Entry 2X5U (X-ray diffraction, 3.00 A resolution); this record covers chains C and M of the 4 polymer chains in the assembly.

Chain C:
Molecule: Photosynthetic reaction center cytochrome C subunit
From: Blastochloris viridis
Reference sequence: P07173 (CYCR_RHOVI); residues 1-336 here correspond to UniProt positions 21-356 (UniProt number = residue number + 20)
Sequence (336 residues; numbered 1 to 336; the number before each row is that of its first residue):
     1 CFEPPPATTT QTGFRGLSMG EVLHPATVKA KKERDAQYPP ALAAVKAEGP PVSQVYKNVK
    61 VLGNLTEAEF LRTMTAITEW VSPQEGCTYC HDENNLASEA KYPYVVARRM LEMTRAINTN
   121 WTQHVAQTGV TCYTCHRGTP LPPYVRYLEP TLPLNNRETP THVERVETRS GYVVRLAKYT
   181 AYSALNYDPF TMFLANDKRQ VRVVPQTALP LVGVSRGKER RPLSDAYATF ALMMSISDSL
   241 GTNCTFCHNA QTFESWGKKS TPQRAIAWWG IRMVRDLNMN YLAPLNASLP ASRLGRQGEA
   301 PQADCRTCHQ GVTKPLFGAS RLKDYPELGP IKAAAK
Unresolved in the structure: 333-336
UniProt features mapped onto this chain:
  - binding site (heme): Met74, Cys87, Cys90, His91, Met110, His124, Cys132, Cys135, His136, Met233, Cys244, Cys247, His248, Cys305, Cys308, His309
  - site: Cys1 (Not N-palmitoylated)
  - lipidation: Cys1 (S-diacylglycerol cysteine)
Covalent attachments: heme c (HEC) linked to Cys87, Cys90, Cys132, Cys135, Cys244, Cys247, Cys305, Cys308
Ion coordination: heme c Fe (4 sites), coordinated by Met74, His91, Met110, His124, His136, Met233, His248, His309
Ligand contacts:
  - heme c (HEC), molecule 1: Tyr56, Lys57, Asn58, Val59, Lys60, Val61, Leu62, Phe70, Leu71, Met74, Thr75, Ile77, Thr78, Val81, Ser82, Gly86, His91, Leu96, Ala97, Pro103, Tyr104, Ala107, Arg108, Leu111
  - heme c (HEC), molecule 2: Ile77, Val81, Tyr89, Tyr102, Pro103, Val106, Ala107, Met110, Leu111, Met113, Thr114, Ile117, Val130, Thr131, His136, Pro140, Leu141, Pro142, Val145, Leu277, Leu282, Leu289, Arg293, Pro301, Gln302, Ala303, Thr307, Leu328
  - heme c (HEC), molecule 3: Ile117, His124, Val125, Ala126, Thr128, Gly129, Val130, Thr134, Leu194, Ile236, Leu240, Phe246, Gln263, Ile266, Ala267, Gly270, Ile271, Met273, Val274, Asp304, His309, Thr313, Lys314, Pro315
  - heme c (HEC), molecule 4: Gln200, Val201, Arg202, Val203, Val204, Thr229, Phe230, Met233, Met234, Ile236, Ser237, Leu240, Thr242, Asn243, Phe246, His248, Phe253, Glu254, Trp256, Gln263, Arg264, Ala267, Trp268, Ile271, Arg272

Chain M:
Molecule: Reaction center protein M chain
From: Blastochloris viridis
Reference sequence: P06010 (RCEM_RHOVI); residues 0-323 here correspond to UniProt positions 1-324 (UniProt number = residue number + 1)
Sequence (324 residues; row label = number of the first residue in the row; numbering starts at 0):
     0 MADYQTIYTQ IQARGPHITV SGEWGDNDRV GKPFYSYWLG KIGDAQIGPI YLGASGIAAF
    60 AFGSTAILII LFNMAAEVHF DPLQFFRQFF WLGLYPPKAQ YGMGIPPLHD GGWWLMAGLF
   120 MTLSLGSWWI RVYSRARALG LGTHIAWNFA AAIFFVLCIG CIHPTLVGSW SEGVPFGIWP
   180 HIDWLTAFSI RYGNFYYCPW HGFSIGFAYG CGLLFAAHGA TILAVARFGG DREIEQITDR
   240 GTAVERAALF WRWTIGFNAT IESVHRWGWF FSLMVMVSAS VGILLTGTFV DNWYLWCVKH
   300 GAAPDYPAYL PATPDPASLP GAPK
Unresolved in the structure: 0
UniProt features mapped onto this chain:
  - binding site ((7R,8Z)-bacteriochlorophyll b): His180, His200
  - binding site (Fe cation): His217, Glu232, His264
  - binding site (a ubiquinone): Trp250
Ion coordination: Fe2+: His217, Glu232, His264 (shared with 2 residues of chain L)
Ligand contacts:
  - bacteriochlorophyll b (BCB), molecule 1: Gly62, Ala65, Ile66, Ile69, Met120, Leu124, Phe148, Ala151, Ile152, Phe154, Val155, Ile158, Trp183, Leu184, Thr185, Phe187, Ser188, Asn193, Phe194, Tyr195, His200, Ser203, Ile204, Ala207, Tyr208, Val274, Met275, Ala278, Gly281, Ile282
  - bacteriochlorophyll b (BCB), molecule 2: Met120, Phe154, Val155, Ile158, Val173, Ile177, Trp178, His180, Ile181, Trp183, Leu184
  - bacteriochlorophyll b (BCB), molecule 3: Leu184, Tyr195, Tyr208
  - bacteriochlorophyll b (BCB), molecule 4: Tyr195, His200, Gly201, Ile204, Gly205, Tyr208, Gly209, Leu212, Phe270
  - bacteriopheophytin b (BPB), molecule 1: Ala58, Phe59, Gly62, Ser63, Ile66, Ser123, Leu124, Trp127, Val131, Ile144, Asn147, Phe148, Ala151, Ser271, Val274, Met275
  - bacteriopheophytin b (BPB), molecule 2: Tyr208, Gly211, Leu212, Ala215, Ala216, Trp250, Thr253, Ile254
  - menaquinone-7 (MQ7): Leu212, Leu213, Ala216, His217, Thr220, Val243, Ala246, Ala247, Trp250, Ile254, Phe256, Asn257, Ala258, Thr259, Ile260, Val263, Trp266, Phe270

How chain C and chain M interact:
Contacting residue pairs - 119 pairs, chain C then chain M:
  Gln11(C) - Tyr308(M)
  Thr12(C) - Tyr308(M)
  Thr12(C) - Leu309(M)
  Gly13(C) - Tyr308(M)
  Phe14(C) - Pro306(M)
  Phe14(C) - Tyr308(M)
  Leu17(C) - Tyr305(M)
  Val163(C) - Gln83(M)
  Val163(C) - Arg86(M)
  Arg169(C) - His78(M)
  Ser170(C) - Val77(M)
  Ser170(C) - Asp80(M)
  Ser170(C) - Gln83(M)
  Ser170(C) - Gln87(M)  hydrogen bond (backbone-side chain)
  Gly171(C) - Gln87(M)
  Val173(C) - Glu76(M)
  Val173(C) - Gln87(M)
  Val173(C) - Trp90(M)  hydrophobic
  Val174(C) - Arg86(M)
  Val174(C) - Gln87(M)
  Tyr182(C) - Trp90(M)  hydrogen bond (backbone-side chain)
  Ser183(C) - Trp90(M)
  Ala184(C) - Trp90(M)
  Ala184(C) - Tyr94(M)  hydrogen bond (backbone-side chain)
  Ala184(C) - Trp178(M)  hydrophobic
  Ala184(C) - Asp182(M)  hydrogen bond (backbone-side chain)
  Leu185(C) - Asp182(M)  hydrogen bond (backbone-side chain)
  Asn186(C) - Glu76(M)
  Asn186(C) - Tyr94(M)
  Asn186(C) - Lys97(M)  hydrogen bond
  Tyr187(C) - Lys97(M)
  Arg202(C) - Asp314(M)  salt bridge
  Val203(C) - Arg190(M)
  Val204(C) - Ile189(M)
  Val204(C) - Asn291(M)
  Pro205(C) - Arg190(M)
  Pro205(C) - Asp290(M)
  Pro205(C) - Asn291(M)  hydrogen bond (backbone-side chain)
  Gln206(C) - Leu294(M)
  Thr207(C) - Asn291(M)
  Thr207(C) - Leu294(M)
  Ala208(C) - Val289(M)
  Ala208(C) - Asp290(M)  hydrogen bond (backbone-backbone)
  Ala208(C) - Asn291(M)  hydrogen bond (backbone-backbone)
  Ala208(C) - Leu294(M)
  Ala208(C) - Trp295(M)
  Leu209(C) - Phe288(M)
  Leu209(C) - Asp290(M)
  Leu209(C) - Lys298(M)
  Pro210(C) - Gly286(M)
  Pro210(C) - Thr287(M)
  Pro210(C) - Phe288(M)
  Pro210(C) - Val289(M)
  Pro210(C) - Asp290(M)
  Ser215(C) - Val166(M)
  Arg216(C) - Leu165(M)
  Arg216(C) - Val166(M)
  Arg216(C) - Gly286(M)  hydrogen bond (side chain-backbone)
  Arg216(C) - Thr287(M)  hydrogen bond (side chain-backbone)
  Gly217(C) - Gln99(M)
  Gly217(C) - Val166(M)  hydrogen bond (backbone-backbone)
  Gly217(C) - Gly167(M)
  Lys218(C) - Gln99(M)
  Lys218(C) - Tyr100(M)
  Lys218(C) - Gly101(M)
  Arg220(C) - Gln99(M)
  Arg220(C) - Val166(M)
  Arg220(C) - Glu171(M)  salt bridge
  Arg220(C) - Arg190(M)
  Arg220(C) - Tyr191(M)  hydrogen bond
  Pro222(C) - Lys97(M)
  Pro222(C) - Ser170(M)
  Leu223(C) - Ser170(M)  hydrogen bond (backbone-side chain)
  Leu223(C) - Glu171(M)
  Leu223(C) - Trp183(M)
  Leu223(C) - Ala186(M)
  Leu223(C) - Arg190(M)
  Ser224(C) - Lys97(M)  hydrogen bond (side chain-backbone)
  Ala226(C) - Ala186(M)
  Tyr227(C) - Gly172(M)
  Tyr227(C) - Pro174(M)
  Tyr227(C) - Trp183(M)
  Tyr227(C) - Ala186(M)  hydrophobic
  Phe230(C) - Thr185(M)
  Ala250(C) - Asn193(M)
  Gln251(C) - Asn193(M)  hydrogen bond (backbone-side chain)
  Gln251(C) - Tyr196(M)  hydrogen bond
  Gln251(C) - Tyr293(M)
  Gln251(C) - Pro303(M)  hydrogen bond (side chain-backbone)
  Gln251(C) - Tyr305(M)
  Thr252(C) - Tyr293(M)
  Glu254(C) - Asn291(M)  hydrogen bond
  Glu254(C) - Tyr293(M)
  Trp256(C) - Thr312(M)
  Trp256(C) - Pro313(M)
  Trp256(C) - Asp314(M)
  Trp256(C) - Pro315(M)
  Gly257(C) - Ala311(M)
  Gly257(C) - Thr312(M)  hydrogen bond (backbone-backbone)
  Lys258(C) - Asp304(M)  salt bridge
  Lys258(C) - Tyr305(M)  hydrogen bond (side chain-backbone)
  Lys258(C) - Ala307(M)
  Lys259(C) - Tyr293(M)
  Lys259(C) - Asp304(M)  salt bridge
  Ser260(C) - Thr312(M)  hydrogen bond (backbone-side chain)
  Thr261(C) - Leu309(M)
  Thr261(C) - Thr312(M)  hydrogen bond (backbone-side chain)
  Pro262(C) - Leu309(M)
  Pro262(C) - Pro310(M)
  Pro262(C) - Thr312(M)
  Gln263(C) - Leu309(M)
  Ala265(C) - Thr312(M)
  Trp268(C) - Pro315(M)  hydrophobic
  Trp268(C) - Ala316(M)  hydrophobic
  Trp268(C) - Pro322(M)
  Trp269(C) - Ala321(M)  hydrophobic
  Trp269(C) - Pro322(M)
  Arg272(C) - Pro322(M)
  Arg272(C) - Lys323(M)  hydrogen bond (side chain-backbone)
Interface residues without a listed pair, chain C (59 interface residues in all): Ala177, Leu211, Arg221, Asn249, Phe253, Ser255
Interface residues without a listed pair, chain M (61 interface residues in all): Leu91, Pro179, Phe187, Ala302

Summary:
The interface between chain C and chain M involves 59 residues on one side and 61 on the other; the contacts
include 24 hydrogen bonds and 4 salt bridges. Polar pairs include Arg202(C)-Asp314(M), Arg220(C)-Glu171(M) and
Lys258(C)-Asp304(M).
Here chain C is Photosynthetic reaction center cytochrome C subunit and chain M is Reaction center protein M
chain, both from Blastochloris viridis. Entry 2X5U (80 microsecond Laue diffraction snapshot from crystals of
a photosynthetic reaction centre without illumination) was determined by X-ray diffraction together with 2X5V
from the same study.
